Entry 9CGC (electron microscopy, 3.61 A resolution); this record covers chains L and M of the 39 polymer chains in the assembly.

# Chain L
Name: 26S proteasome subunit RPT4
Source organism: Saccharomyces cerevisiae
UniProtKB: P53549 (PRS10_YEAST); numbering as in UniProt (aligned over 1-437)
Chain sequence (437 residues; each row starts with the number of its first residue):
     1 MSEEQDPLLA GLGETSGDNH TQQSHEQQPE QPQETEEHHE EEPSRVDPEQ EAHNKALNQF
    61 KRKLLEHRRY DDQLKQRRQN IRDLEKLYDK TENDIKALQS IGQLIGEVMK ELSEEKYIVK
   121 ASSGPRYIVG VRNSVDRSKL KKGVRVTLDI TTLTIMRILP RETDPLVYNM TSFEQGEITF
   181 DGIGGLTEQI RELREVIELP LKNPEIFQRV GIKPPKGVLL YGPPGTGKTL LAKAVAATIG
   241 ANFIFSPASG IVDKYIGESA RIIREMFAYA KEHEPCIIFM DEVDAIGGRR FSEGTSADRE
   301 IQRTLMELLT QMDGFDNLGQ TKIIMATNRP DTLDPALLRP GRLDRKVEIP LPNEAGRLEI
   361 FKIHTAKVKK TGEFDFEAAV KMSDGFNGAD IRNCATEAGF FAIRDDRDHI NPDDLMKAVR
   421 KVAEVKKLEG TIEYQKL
Disordered / not traced: 1-78
Metal / ion sites: Mg2+: Thr229 (together with ATP)
Ligand contacts:
  - ATP (adenosine-5'-triphosphate), molecule 1: Gly182, Ile183, Gly184, Leu186, Pro223, Pro224, Gly225, Thr226, Gly227, Lys228, Thr229, Leu230, Glu282, Asn328, Ile360, His364, Gly388, Ala389, Arg392
  - ATP, molecule 2: Asp313, Ala336, Arg339, Arg342
Swiss-Prot annotation at these positions:
  - binding site (ATP): Gly222 to Thr229
  - modified residue: Ser2 (N-acetylserine)

# Chain M
Name: 26S proteasome regulatory subunit 6A
Source organism: Saccharomyces cerevisiae
UniProtKB: P33297 (PRS6A_YEAST); numbering as in UniProt (aligned over 1-434)
Chain sequence (434 residues; each row starts with the number of its first residue):
     1 MATLEELDAQ TLPGDDELDQ EILNLSTQEL QTRAKLLDNE IRIFRSELQR LSHENNVMLE
    61 KIKDNKEKIK NNRQLPYLVA NVVEVMDMNE IEDKENSEST TQGGNVNLDN TAVGKAAVVK
   121 TSSRQTVFLP MVGLVDPDKL KPNDLVGVNK DSYLILDTLP SEFDSRVKAM EVDEKPTETY
   181 SDVGGLDKQI EELVEAIVLP MKRADKFKDM GIRAPKGALM YGPPGTGKTL LARACAAQTN
   241 ATFLKLAAPQ LVQMYIGEGA KLVRDAFALA KEKAPTIIFI DELDAIGTKR FDSEKSGDRE
   301 VQRTMLELLN QLDGFSSDDR VKVLAATNRV DVLDPALLRS GRLDRKIEFP LPSEDSRAQI
   361 LQIHSRKMTT DDDINWQELA RSTDEFNGAQ LKAVTVEAGM IALRNGQSSV KHEDFVEGIS
   421 EVQARKSKSV SFYA
Disordered / not traced: 1-49, 92-113
Metal / ion sites: Mg2+: Thr229 (together with ATP)
Ligand contacts:
  - ATP (adenosine-5'-triphosphate), molecule 1: Asp182, Val183, Gly184, Leu186, Pro223, Pro224, Gly225, Thr226, Gly227, Lys228, Thr229, Leu230, Asp281, Glu282, Asn328, Ile360, His364, Gly388, Ala389, Lys392
  - ATP, molecule 2: Asp313, Arg339, Arg342
Swiss-Prot annotation at these positions:
  - binding site (ATP): Gly222 to Thr229
  - modified residue: Ala2 (N-acetylalanine), Tyr180 (Phosphotyrosine)

# Interface between chain L and chain M
Residue-residue contacts (126; chain L residue first):
  Ile81(L) - Leu51(M)  hydrophobic
  Ile81(L) - Glu54(M)
  Leu84(L) - Asn55(M)
  Leu84(L) - Met58(M)  hydrophobic
  Leu87(L) - Ile62(M)  hydrophobic
  Tyr88(L) - Met58(M)  hydrogen bond (side chain-backbone)
  Tyr88(L) - Lys61(M)
  Tyr88(L) - Ile62(M)  hydrogen bond (side chain-backbone)
  Thr91(L) - Asn65(M)  hydrogen bond
  Thr91(L) - Lys66(M)
  Asp94(L) - Ile69(M)
  Ile95(L) - Asn65(M)
  Lys96(L) - Met131(M)
  Ala97(L) - Met131(M)
  Ala97(L) - Gly133(M)
  Ala97(L) - Leu154(M)
  Leu98(L) - Lys68(M)
  Leu98(L) - Asn72(M)
  Ser100(L) - Pro130(M)
  Ser100(L) - Leu154(M)
  Ile101(L) - Pro130(M)
  Ile101(L) - Ser152(M)
  Gly102(L) - Phe128(M)
  Gly102(L) - Leu129(M)
  Gly102(L) - Ser152(M)  hydrogen bond (backbone-backbone)
  Gln103(L) - Val127(M)
  Gln103(L) - Phe128(M)  hydrogen bond (backbone-backbone)
  Gln103(L) - Pro130(M)
  Ile105(L) - Val118(M)  hydrophobic
  Ile105(L) - Thr126(M)  hydrogen bond (backbone-backbone)
  Ile105(L) - Phe128(M)  hydrophobic
  Ser122(L) - Arg124(M)
  Ser122(L) - Gln125(M)
  Ser122(L) - Thr126(M)  hydrogen bond (side chain-backbone)
  Ser123(L) - Gln125(M)
  Arg145(L) - Glu84(M)  salt bridge
  Thr147(L) - Phe128(M)
  Arg157(L) - Phe128(M)
  Leu159(L) - Met86(M)  hydrophobic
  Leu159(L) - Phe128(M)  hydrophobic
  Thr163(L) - Val83(M)
  Thr163(L) - Glu84(M)  hydrogen bond
  Pro165(L) - Val83(M)
  Pro165(L) - Asn143(M)
  Tyr168(L) - Pro142(M)  hydrophobic
  Asn169(L) - Asn143(M)
  Phe173(L) - Phe315(M)  hydrophobic
  Pro224(L) - Arg339(M)
  Gly225(L) - Arg339(M)
  Thr229(L) - Gly314(M)
  Ala232(L) - Phe315(M)
  Lys233(L) - Gly314(M)  hydrogen bond (side chain-backbone)
  Lys233(L) - Phe315(M)
  Phe243(L) - Phe315(M)  hydrophobic
  Phe245(L) - Phe315(M)  hydrophobic
  Pro247(L) - Asn310(M)
  Ser249(L) - Ala260(M)
  Ser249(L) - Arg303(M)
  Ser249(L) - Glu307(M)  hydrogen bond
  Gly250(L) - Arg264(M)
  Gly250(L) - Glu307(M)
  Val252(L) - Ile256(M)
  Val252(L) - Gly257(M)
  Asp253(L) - Ile256(M)
  Lys254(L) - Tyr255(M)
  Lys254(L) - Ile256(M)  hydrogen bond (backbone-backbone)
  Glu282(L) - Leu306(M)
  Asp284(L) - Arg290(M)  salt bridge
  Ala285(L) - Arg299(M)
  Ala285(L) - Arg303(M)
  Gly288(L) - Arg299(M)
  Arg289(L) - Asp292(M)  salt bridge
  Phe291(L) - Ser293(M)
  Phe291(L) - Glu294(M)
  Phe291(L) - Lys295(M)
  Phe291(L) - Ser296(M)
  Phe291(L) - Gly297(M)
  Phe291(L) - Arg299(M)
  Ser292(L) - Glu294(M)
  Glu293(L) - Glu294(M)
  Glu293(L) - Lys295(M)
  Ala297(L) - Ile256(M)  hydrophobic
  Asp298(L) - Gly297(M)
  Asp298(L) - Arg299(M)
  Ile301(L) - Ile256(M)  hydrophobic
  Ile301(L) - Arg303(M)
  Asn328(L) - Arg290(M)
  Asn328(L) - Ala336(M)
  Asp331(L) - Asp292(M)
  Thr332(L) - Asp292(M)
  Lys367(L) - Met210(M)
  Lys367(L) - Gly211(M)
  Val368(L) - Met210(M)
  Lys369(L) - Asp209(M)  salt bridge
  Lys369(L) - Met210(M)
  Ala389(L) - Arg339(M)
  Ala389(L) - Ser340(M)  hydrogen bond (backbone-side chain)
  Asp390(L) - Ser340(M)
  Arg392(L) - Arg213(M)
  Arg392(L) - Gly341(M)
  Arg392(L) - Asp344(M)  salt bridge
  Asn393(L) - Ser340(M)
  Asn393(L) - Asp344(M)
  Ala395(L) - Ile212(M)
  Thr396(L) - Ile212(M)
  Thr396(L) - Arg213(M)  hydrogen bond (side chain-backbone)
  Glu397(L) - Arg345(M)  salt bridge
  Gly399(L) - Met210(M)
  Gly399(L) - Ile212(M)
  Phe400(L) - Glu195(M)
  Phe400(L) - Phe207(M)  hydrophobic
  Phe400(L) - Pro215(M)
  Ile403(L) - Phe207(M)  hydrophobic
  Arg404(L) - Glu191(M)  salt bridge
  Arg404(L) - Glu195(M)  salt bridge
  Asp408(L) - Asp209(M)
  Asp408(L) - Met210(M)
  Lys421(L) - Arg345(M)
  Val425(L) - Lys346(M)
  Leu428(L) - Tyr221(M)  hydrophobic
  Leu428(L) - Val330(M)  hydrophobic
  Leu428(L) - Lys346(M)
  Glu429(L) - Pro335(M)
  Glu429(L) - Leu338(M)
  Glu429(L) - Arg339(M)  hydrogen bond (side chain-backbone)
  Ile432(L) - Pro335(M)  hydrophobic
Interface residues without a listed pair, chain L (86 interface residues in all): Glu85, Leu104, Ile150, Arg161, Glu162, Leu166, Ala236, Ile286, Glu300, Arg329, Asn387, Arg407, His409
Interface residues without a listed pair, chain M (83 interface residues in all): Val57, Leu59, Met88, Val132, Leu134, Asp151, Tyr153, Glu192, Ala196, Leu199, Pro200, Lys206, Ala214, Glu258, Phe291, Glu300

# Overview
86 residues of chain L and 83 residues of chain M are in contact, with 14 hydrogen bonds and 8 salt bridges.
Polar pairs include Arg145(L)-Glu84(M), Asp284(L)-Arg290(M) and Arg289(L)-Asp292(M). One ATP molecule is bound
between chain L and chain M. Chain L binds ATP.
Here chain L is 26S proteasome subunit RPT4 and chain M is 26S proteasome regulatory subunit 6A, both from
Saccharomyces cerevisiae. Entry 9CGC (Yeast 26S proteasome non-substrate-engaged (S1 state)) was determined by
electron microscopy.
